Entry 6H1J (X-ray diffraction, 1.86 A resolution); this record covers chains A and C of the 3 polymer chains in the assembly.

# Chain A (and C)
Protein: Probable ss-1,3-N-acetylglucosaminyltransferase
Source organism: Staphylococcus aureus subsp. aureus N315
Notes: chain C of this document is another copy of the same molecule, construct and numbering; everything in this record applies to it too
UniProtKB: A0A0H3JNB0 (A0A0H3JNB0_STAAN); numbering as in UniProt (aligned over 1-327)
Amino-acid sequence (345 residues; row label = number of the first residue in the row; numbers below 1 keep their minus sign (Met-17 is residue -17)):
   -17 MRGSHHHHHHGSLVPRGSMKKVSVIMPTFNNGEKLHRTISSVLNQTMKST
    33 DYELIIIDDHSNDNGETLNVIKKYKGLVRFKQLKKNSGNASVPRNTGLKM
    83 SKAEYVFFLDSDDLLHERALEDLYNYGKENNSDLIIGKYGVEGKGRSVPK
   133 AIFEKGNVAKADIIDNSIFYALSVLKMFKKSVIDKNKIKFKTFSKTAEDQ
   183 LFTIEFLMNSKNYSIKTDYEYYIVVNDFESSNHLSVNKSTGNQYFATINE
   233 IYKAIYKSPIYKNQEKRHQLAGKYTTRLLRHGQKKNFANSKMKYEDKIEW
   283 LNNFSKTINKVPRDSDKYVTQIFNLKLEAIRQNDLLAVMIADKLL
Not modelled in the structure: -17 to 0, 127-129, 209-220 (chain C: -17 to 0, 208-221)
Sequence notes: initiating methionine (-17); expression tag (-16 to 0)
Curated features (UniProtKB/Swiss-Prot):
  - active site: Asp181 (Proton acceptor)
  - binding site (UDP-N-acetyl-alpha-D-glucosamine): Pro9, Asp41, Asn68, Arg76, Asp92 to Asp94
  - binding site (Mn(2+)): Asp94
  - mutagenesis: Arg76 (R76A: Loss of activity), Asp92 (D92A: Loss of activity), Asp94 (D94A: Strong decrease in activity), Tyr152 (Y152A: Decrease in activity), Glu180 (E180A: Strong decrease in activity), Asp181 (D181A: Loss of activity), Asp209 (D209A: No change in activity), Lys255 (K255A: No change in activity), Arg259 (R259A: Strong decrease in activity), Arg262 (R262A: No change in activity), His263 (H263A: Decrease in activity), Ile322 (I322E: Increase in activity)
What the authors report for this chain:
  - mutagenesis - D94A, E180A, D209A, K255A, R262A, H263A: unchanged stability
  - catalytic residues: Asp181 (proposed by the authors, not directly observed)
  - mutagenesis - D181A: abolished catalytic activity

# Interface between chain A and chain C
Contacting residue pairs (18; chain A residue first):
  Arg295(A) - Tyr276(C)
  Gln303(A) - Asn271(C)
  Asn306(A) - Asn271(C)  hydrogen bond
  Asn306(A) - Met321(C)
  Asn306(A) - Lys325(C)  hydrogen bond
  Leu307(A) - Leu318(C)  hydrophobic
  Leu307(A) - Met321(C)  hydrophobic
  Leu307(A) - Ile322(C)  hydrophobic
  Leu307(A) - Lys325(C)
  Glu310(A) - Tyr276(C)
  Glu310(A) - Leu318(C)
  Ala311(A) - Leu318(C)
  Gln314(A) - Tyr276(C)  hydrogen bond
  Gln314(A) - Leu318(C)
  Asp316(A) - Leu318(C)
  Ala319(A) - Leu318(C)  hydrophobic
  Ile322(A) - Ile322(C)  hydrophobic
  Leu326(A) - Leu326(C)  hydrophobic

# Summary
11 residues of chain A face 7 of chain C across their interface; the contacts include 3 hydrogen bonds. Polar
contacts include Asn306(A)-Asn271(C), Asn306(A)-Lys325(C) and Gln314(A)-Tyr276(C). From the paper: the
catalytic residue Asp181(A); D181A of chain A abolishes catalytic activity; 7 substitutions were tested in
all.
Chain A and chain C are both Probable ss-1,3-N-acetylglucosaminyltransferase (Staphylococcus aureus subsp.
aureus N315); the structure, TarP native, was determined by X-ray diffraction, deposited together with 6HNQ,
6H21, 6H2N, 6H4F and 6H4M.
